Entry 7Y1A (electron microscopy, 6.30 A resolution (low resolution: residue-level contacts below are approximate; hydrogen-bond / salt-bridge calls are withheld)); this record covers chains y and x of the 14 polymer chains in the assembly.

[Chain y]
Protein: B-phycoerythrin beta chain
Organism: Porphyridium purpureum
UniProt: P11393 (PHEB_PORPP); numbering as in UniProt (aligned over 1-177)
Chain sequence (177 residues; numbered 1 to 177; the number before each row is that of its first residue):
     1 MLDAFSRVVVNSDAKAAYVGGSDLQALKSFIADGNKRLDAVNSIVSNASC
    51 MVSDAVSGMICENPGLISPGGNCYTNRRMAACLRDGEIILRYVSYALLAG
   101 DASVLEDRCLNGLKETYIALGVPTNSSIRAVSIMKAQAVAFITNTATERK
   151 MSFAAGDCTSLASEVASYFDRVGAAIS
Covalently attached groups: covalent link Asn72-Arg78
Modified / non-standard residues: Asn72 (N-methyl asparagine; MEN)
Residues lining bound ligands:
  - phycoerythrobilin (PEB), molecule 1: Ala32, Asn35, Lys36, Leu38, Asp39, Asn42, Ile142, Thr143, Asn144, Phe153, Ala154, Ala155, Gly156, Asp157, Cys158
  - phycoerythrobilin (PEB), molecule 2: Asn47, Cys50, Ser53, Asp54, Ser57, Gly58, Cys61, Glu62, Ala136, Gln137, Phe141, Thr145, Ala146, Thr147, Arg149
  - phycoerythrobilin (PEB), molecule 3: Ser57, Ile60, Ile67, Tyr74, Met79
  - phycoerythrobilin (PEB), molecule 4: Leu66, Asn72, Cys73, Arg77, Arg78, Ala81, Cys82, Arg84, Asp85, Ile88, Cys109, Tyr117, Leu120, Val122, Pro123, Ser126, Ser127
UniProt features mapped onto this chain:
  - binding site (phycourobilin): Cys50, Cys61
  - binding site ((2R,3E)-phycoerythrobilin): Cys82, Cys158
  - modified residue: Asn72 (N4-methylasparagine)

[Chain x]
Protein: Phycoerythrin alpha subunit
Organism: Porphyridium purpureum
UniProt: E2IH77 (E2IH77_PORPP); residue numbers follow UniProt; this construct covers 1-164
Chain sequence (164 residues; row label = number of the first residue in the row):
     1 MKSVITTVVSAADAAGRFPSNSDLESIQGNIQRSAARLEAAEKLAGNHEA
    51 VVKEAGDACFAKYAYLKNPGEAGENQEKINKCYRDVDHYMRLVNYCLVVG
   101 GTGPLDEWGIAGAREVYRTLNLPTSAYVASIAYTRDRLCVPRDMSAQAGV
   151 EFSAYLDYLINALS
Residues lining bound ligands:
  - phycoerythrobilin (PEB), molecule 1: Lys43, Leu44, Asn47, Val51, Arg137, Leu138, Cys139, Arg142, Asp143
  - phycoerythrobilin (PEB), molecule 2: Ala72, Lys78, Lys81, Cys82, Arg84, Asp85, His88, Tyr89, Leu92, Tyr117, Leu120, Leu122, Pro123, Ala126, Tyr127

[How chain y and chain x interact]
Contacting residue pairs (38; chain y residue first):
  Met1(y) with Met1(x); Thr6(x)
  Asp3(y) with Ile5(x)
  Phe5(y) with Val98(x)
  Val9(y) with Tyr95(x); Val98(x)
  Ser12(y) with Tyr95(x)
  Asp13(y) with Tyr95(x); Trp108(x)
  Ala16(y) with Arg91(x); Tyr95(x)
  Ala17(y) with Arg91(x)
  Tyr18(y) with Arg91(x)
  Val19(y) with Ala41(x); Val98(x)
  Gly20(y) with Glu42(x)
  Gly21(y) with Glu42(x)
  Leu24(y) with Leu38(x); Glu42(x)
  Ile31(y) with Asn30(x); Ile31(x); Ala35(x)
  Gly34(y) with Ile31(x)
  Leu38(y) with Leu24(x)
  Asn42(y) with Leu24(x)
  Arg91(y) with Ala12(x); Gly16(x); Arg17(x); Phe18(x)
  Tyr92(y) with Asp13(x)
  Ser94(y) with Pro19(x)
  Tyr95(y) with Ala12(x); Arg17(x); Phe18(x); Pro19(x)
  Leu98(y) with Pro19(x); Asp23(x)
  Arg108(y) with Asp13(x)
Interface residues without a listed pair, chain y (30 interface residues in all): Leu2, Asn35, Val41, Val45, Ala48, Glu87, Ala99
Interface residues without a listed pair, chain x (25 interface residues in all): Val9, Gln28, Ala45, Val99

[Overview]
The interface between chain y and chain x involves 30 residues on one side and 25 on the other. Chain y binds
4 copies of phycoerythrobilin. Ligands of chain x: phycoerythrobilin.
Here chain y is B-phycoerythrin beta chain and chain x is Phycoerythrin alpha subunit, both from Porphyridium
purpureum. Entry 7Y1A (Lateral hexamer) was determined by electron microscopy.
